Entry 5KS8 (X-ray diffraction, 3.01 A resolution); this record covers chains A and E of the 6 polymer chains in the assembly.

[Chain A]
Molecule: Pyruvate carboxylase subunit alpha
From: Methylobacillus flagellatus
Reference sequence: Q1H158 (Q1H158_METFK); residue numbers follow UniProt; this construct covers 1-130, 202-472
Sequence (405 residues; each row starts with the number of its first residue; note: 67 numbers in that range are skipped by the numbering (no residue carries them; nothing is unmodelled there)):
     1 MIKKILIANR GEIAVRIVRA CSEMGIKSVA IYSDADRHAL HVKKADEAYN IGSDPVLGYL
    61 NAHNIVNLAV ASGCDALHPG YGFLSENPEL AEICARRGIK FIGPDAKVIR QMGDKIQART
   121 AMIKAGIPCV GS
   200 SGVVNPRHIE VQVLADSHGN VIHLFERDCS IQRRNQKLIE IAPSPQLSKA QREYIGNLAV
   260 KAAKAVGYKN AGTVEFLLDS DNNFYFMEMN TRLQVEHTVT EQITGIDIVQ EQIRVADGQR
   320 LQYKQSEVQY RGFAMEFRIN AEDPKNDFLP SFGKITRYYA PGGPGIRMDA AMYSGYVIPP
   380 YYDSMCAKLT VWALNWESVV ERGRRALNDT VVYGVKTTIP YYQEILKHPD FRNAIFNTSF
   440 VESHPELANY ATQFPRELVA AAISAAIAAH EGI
Not modelled in the structure: 472
Differences from the reference sequence: linker (131-132, 200-201)
Reported in the primary citation:
  - self-association interface (contacts with another copy of this molecule): Arg19, Glu23, Pro454 to Ile472
  - mutagenesis - Q452*, A465R: abolished binding to Pyruvate carboxylase subunit beta (chain E)
  - mutagenesis - R19E, E23R: unchanged catalytic activity
  - mutagenesis - R19E, E23R: unchanged binding to Pyruvate carboxylase subunit beta (chain E)

[Chain E]
Molecule: Pyruvate carboxylase subunit beta
From: Methylobacillus flagellatus (strain KT / ATCC 51484 / DSM 6875)
Reference sequence: Q1H157 (Q1H157_METFK); residues 1-617 here = UniProt positions 1-617
Sequence (617 residues; row label = number of the first residue in the row):
     1 MAKVHVTDVV LRDGHQSLIA TRMRTDDMLP ICSKLDAVGY WSLEAWGGAT FDACVRYLRE
    61 DPWERLKKLR KALPNSRLQM LLRGQNLLGY RHYSDDVVRA FVQKSADNGI DVFRIFDAMN
   121 DLRNLKVSIE SVKAVGKHAE GTISYTTSPV HDIPYFVNLA KELESFGCDT IAIKDMASLL
   181 TPQVTGDLVK ALREAVSLPI HLHAHATSGL ASMSIQRAVD NGVAIVDGCI SSFAEGASLP
   241 ATESIVAALK GTEYDTGLDI GLLQEISAYF REVRKKYWQF ESEFTGVDTR VLVNQVPGGM
   301 ISNLSNQLKE QGALDRMDAV LDEIPRVRED LGYPPLVTPT SQIVGTQAVL NVMTGARYKS
   361 VTNEVKNYLL GHYGKAPSTV NPDVRNLAVG NAQVIECRPA DLLTAEMEKL RNEVEGLAAS
   421 AADVLTYAMF PDLAKTFLQE RNAGSLKPEP LLDKEAVTSR ESHSRFAPTE FNVTLHGETF
   481 HIKLTGSGHH GEEQRPFYVS VDGVTEEVVV EILNEIEVSG GGQSSGEAKR KASSAASSGR
   541 PRPTHAGCVT TAMPGTIVDV KVNVGDKVSA GDAVLVIEAM KMENEIQASK SGVVVAINVK
   601 KGDSVTPDEA LLEIQPD
Not modelled in the structure: 1-2, 243-251, 284-316, 356-361, 404-407, 449-468, 487-493, 512-617
Differences from the reference sequence: conflict Ala419 (Lys in Q1H157), Ala421 (Glu in Q1H157), Ala422 (Glu in Q1H157)
Reported in the primary citation:
  - mutagenesis - A49T, K581A: abolished catalytic activity
  - post-translational modification sites: Lys581
  - binding site for the ligand BTI: Ala49
  - mutagenesis - H476A/E478A: unchanged catalytic activity
  - mutagenesis - H476A/E478A, D502A/E507A: unchanged binding to Pyruvate carboxylase subunit alpha (chain A)
  - mutagenesis - D502A/E507A: decreased catalytic activity

[Chain A / chain E interface]
Contacting residue pairs - 12 pairs, chain A then chain E:
  Tyr32(A) - Glu507(E)  hydrogen bond
  Arg37(A) - Glu507(E)  salt bridge
  Arg37(A) - Val509(E)
  Asn50(A) - Tyr498(E)
  Asn50(A) - Glu507(E)
  Phe351(A) - Ala443(E)  hydrophobic
  Pro379(A) - Gln439(E)
  Pro379(A) - Ala443(E)  hydrophobic
  Pro379(A) - Ser445(E)
  Tyr380(A) - Thr436(E)
  Tyr380(A) - Gln439(E)  hydrogen bond (backbone-side chain)
  Tyr380(A) - Glu440(E)  hydrogen bond
Interface residues without a listed pair, chain A (9 interface residues in all): Asp34, Pro55, Tyr381

[Overview]
9 residues of chain A and 8 residues of chain E are in contact; the contacts include 3 hydrogen bonds and 1
salt bridge. Polar contacts include Arg37(A)-Glu507(E), Tyr32(A)-Glu507(E) and Tyr380(A)-Gln439(E). From the
paper: a binding site for the ligand BTI at Ala49(E); Q452* and A465R of chain A abolish binding to Pyruvate
carboxylase subunit beta (chain E); 8 substitutions were tested in all.
Chain A is Pyruvate carboxylase subunit alpha (Methylobacillus flagellatus) and chain E is Pyruvate
carboxylase subunit beta (Methylobacillus flagellatus (strain KT / ATCC 51484 / DSM 6875)); the structure,
Crystal structure of two-subunit pyruvate carboxylase from Methylobacillus flagellatus, was determined by
X-ray diffraction.
